PDB entry 8E6X | electron microscopy, 4.27 A resolution (low resolution: residue-level contacts below are approximate; hydrogen-bond / salt-bridge calls are withheld) | chains 5 and A of the 9 polymer chains in the assembly

Chain 5:
Molecule: Nt DNA
Sequence (60 nucleotides; numbered 63 to 122; the number before each row is that of its first residue):
    63 AACTAATCAT CTACACACTG ACGACCGTCA TGATCATATT ATTTTTTACG CCAGACAGGG
Not modelled in the structure: 63-85, 104-107

Chain A:
Name: DNA-directed RNA polymerase subunit beta
From: Escherichia coli
Notes: EC 2.7.7.6
Reference sequence: P0A8V4 (RPOB_ECO57); residue numbers follow UniProt; this construct covers 1-1342
Amino-acid sequence (1342 residues; each row starts with the number of its first residue):
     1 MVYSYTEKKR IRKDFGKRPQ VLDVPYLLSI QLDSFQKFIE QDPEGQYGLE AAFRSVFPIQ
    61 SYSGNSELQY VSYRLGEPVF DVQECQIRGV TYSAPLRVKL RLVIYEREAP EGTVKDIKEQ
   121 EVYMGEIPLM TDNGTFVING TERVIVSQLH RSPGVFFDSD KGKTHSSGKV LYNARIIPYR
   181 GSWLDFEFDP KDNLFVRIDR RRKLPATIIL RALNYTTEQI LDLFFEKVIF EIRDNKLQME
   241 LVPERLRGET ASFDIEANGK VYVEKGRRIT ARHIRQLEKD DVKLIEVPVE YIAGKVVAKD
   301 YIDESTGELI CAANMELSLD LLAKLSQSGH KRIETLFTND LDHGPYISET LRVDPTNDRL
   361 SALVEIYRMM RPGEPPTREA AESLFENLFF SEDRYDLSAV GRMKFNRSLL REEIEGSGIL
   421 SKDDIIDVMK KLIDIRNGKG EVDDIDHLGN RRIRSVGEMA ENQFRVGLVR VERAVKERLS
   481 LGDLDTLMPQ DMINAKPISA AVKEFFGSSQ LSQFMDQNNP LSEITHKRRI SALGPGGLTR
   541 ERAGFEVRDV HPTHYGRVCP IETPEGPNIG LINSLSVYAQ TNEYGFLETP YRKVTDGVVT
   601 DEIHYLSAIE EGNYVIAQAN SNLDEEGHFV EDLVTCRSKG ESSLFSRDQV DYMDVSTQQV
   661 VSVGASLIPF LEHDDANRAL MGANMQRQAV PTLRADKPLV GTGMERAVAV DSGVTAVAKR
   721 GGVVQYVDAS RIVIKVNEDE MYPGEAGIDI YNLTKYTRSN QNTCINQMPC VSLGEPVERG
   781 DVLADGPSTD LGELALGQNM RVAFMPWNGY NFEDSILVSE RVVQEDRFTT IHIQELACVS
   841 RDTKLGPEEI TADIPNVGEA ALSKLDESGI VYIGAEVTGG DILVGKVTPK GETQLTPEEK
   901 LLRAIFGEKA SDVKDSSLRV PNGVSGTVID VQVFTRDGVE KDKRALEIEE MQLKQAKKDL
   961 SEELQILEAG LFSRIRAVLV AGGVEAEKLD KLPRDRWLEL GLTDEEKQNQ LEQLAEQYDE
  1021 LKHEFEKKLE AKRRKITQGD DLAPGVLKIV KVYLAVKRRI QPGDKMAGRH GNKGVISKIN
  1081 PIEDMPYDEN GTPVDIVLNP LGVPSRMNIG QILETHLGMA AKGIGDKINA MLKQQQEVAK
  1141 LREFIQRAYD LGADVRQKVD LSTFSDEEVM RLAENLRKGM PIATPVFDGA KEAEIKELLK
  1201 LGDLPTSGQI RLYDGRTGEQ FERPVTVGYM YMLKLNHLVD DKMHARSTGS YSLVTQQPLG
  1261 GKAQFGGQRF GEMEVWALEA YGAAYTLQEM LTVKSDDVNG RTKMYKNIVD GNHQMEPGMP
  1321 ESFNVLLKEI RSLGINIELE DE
Not modelled in the structure: 1, 1342
UniProt features mapped onto this chain:
  - modified residue (N6-acetyllysine): Lys-1022, Lys-1200

Chain 5 / chain A interface:
Residue-residue contacts - 12 pairs, chain 5 then chain A:
  DA103(5) / Arg-473(A)
  DT108(5) / Asp-199(A)
  DT108(5) / Arg-201(A)
  DT109(5) / Trp-183(A)
  DT109(5) / Arg-200(A)
  DA110(5) / Arg-151(A)
  DA110(5) / Arg-175(A)
  DA110(5) / Trp-183(A)
  DA110(5) / Arg-200(A)
  DA110(5) / Gly-536(A)
  DA110(5) / Gly-537(A)
  DC111(5) / Arg-542(A)
Other interface residues (no listed pair), chain 5 (6 interface residues in all): DC113
Other interface residues (no listed pair), chain A (13 interface residues in all): His-150, Lys-163, Ser-182

Summary:
Chain 5 and chain A form an interface of 6 and 13 residues respectively.
Here chain 5 is Nt DNA and chain A is DNA-directed RNA polymerase subunit beta (Escherichia coli). Entry 8E6X
(Escherichia coli Rho-dependent transcription pre-termination complex containing 18 nt long RNA spacer,
lambda-tR1 rut RNA, Mg-ADP-BeF3 ...) was determined by electron microscopy together with 8E3F, 8E3H, 8E5K,
8E5L, 8E5O, 8E5P and 3 further entries from the same study.
